8DDR - chains A and D of the 8 polymer chains in the assembly; structure by electron microscopy, 3.20 A resolution.

[Chain A (and D)]
Molecule: Transient receptor potential cation channel, subfamily M, member 3
From: Mus musculus
Notes: chain D of this document is another copy of the same molecule, construct and numbering; everything in this record applies to it too
UniProtKB: Q5F4S7 (Q5F4S7_MOUSE); numbering as in UniProt (aligned over 2-1344)
Sequence (1343 residues; row label = number of the first residue in the row):
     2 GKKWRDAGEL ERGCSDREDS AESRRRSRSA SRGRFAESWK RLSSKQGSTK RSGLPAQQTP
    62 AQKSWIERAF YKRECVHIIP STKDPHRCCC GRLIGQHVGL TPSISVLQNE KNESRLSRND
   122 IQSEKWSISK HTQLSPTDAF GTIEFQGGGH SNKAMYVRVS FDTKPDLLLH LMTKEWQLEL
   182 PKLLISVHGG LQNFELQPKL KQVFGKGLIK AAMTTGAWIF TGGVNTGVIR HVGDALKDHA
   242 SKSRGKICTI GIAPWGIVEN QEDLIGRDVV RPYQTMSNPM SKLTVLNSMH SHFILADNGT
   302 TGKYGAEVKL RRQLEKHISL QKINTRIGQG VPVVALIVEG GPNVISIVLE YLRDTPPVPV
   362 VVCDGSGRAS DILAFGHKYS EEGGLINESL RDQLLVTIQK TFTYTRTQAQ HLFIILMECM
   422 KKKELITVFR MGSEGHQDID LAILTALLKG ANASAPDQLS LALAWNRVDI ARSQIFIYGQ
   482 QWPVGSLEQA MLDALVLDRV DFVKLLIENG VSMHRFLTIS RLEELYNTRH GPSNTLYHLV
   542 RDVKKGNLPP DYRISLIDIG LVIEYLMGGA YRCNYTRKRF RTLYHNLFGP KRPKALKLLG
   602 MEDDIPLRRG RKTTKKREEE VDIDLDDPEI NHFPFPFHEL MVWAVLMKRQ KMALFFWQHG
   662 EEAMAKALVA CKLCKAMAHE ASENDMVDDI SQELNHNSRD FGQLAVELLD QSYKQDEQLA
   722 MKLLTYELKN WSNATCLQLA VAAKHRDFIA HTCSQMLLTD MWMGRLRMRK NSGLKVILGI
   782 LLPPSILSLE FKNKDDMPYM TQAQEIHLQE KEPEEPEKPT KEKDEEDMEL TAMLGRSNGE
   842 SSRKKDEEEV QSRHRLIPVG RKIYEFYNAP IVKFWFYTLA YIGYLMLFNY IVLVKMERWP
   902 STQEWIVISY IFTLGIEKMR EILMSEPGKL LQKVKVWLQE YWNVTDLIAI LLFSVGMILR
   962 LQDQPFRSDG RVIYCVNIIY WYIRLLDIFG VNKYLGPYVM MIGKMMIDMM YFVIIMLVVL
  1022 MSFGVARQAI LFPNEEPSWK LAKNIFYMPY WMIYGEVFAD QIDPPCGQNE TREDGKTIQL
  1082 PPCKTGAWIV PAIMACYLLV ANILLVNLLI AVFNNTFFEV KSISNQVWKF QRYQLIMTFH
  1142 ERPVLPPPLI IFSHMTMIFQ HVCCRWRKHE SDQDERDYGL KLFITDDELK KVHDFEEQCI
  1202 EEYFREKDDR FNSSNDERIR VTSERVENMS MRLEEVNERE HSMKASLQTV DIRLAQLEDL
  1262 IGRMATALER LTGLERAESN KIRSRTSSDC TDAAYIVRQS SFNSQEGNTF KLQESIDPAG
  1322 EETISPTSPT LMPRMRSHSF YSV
Unresolved in the structure: 2-128, 383-396, 589-631, 795-860, 1068-1079, 1165-1176, 1244-1344
Ion coordination: Na+: Gly1056 (shared with 1 residue of chain B; 1 residue of chain C; Gly1056(D) of chain D)
Small-molecule neighbours:
  - 1,2-diacyl-glycerol-3-sn-phosphate (3PH), molecule 1: Glu941, Tyr942, Trp943, Thr946, Ile949, Ala950, Leu953, Val977, Asn978, Ile980, Tyr981, Ile984, Leu987, Val1000, Ile1003, Gly1004, Met1007
  - 1,2-diacyl-glycerol-3-sn-phosphate (3PH), molecule 2: Val1020, Ser1023, Phe1024, Ile1094, Tyr1098, Val1101
  - 9Z9 ((3beta,14beta,17beta,25R)-3-[4-methoxy-3-(methoxymethyl)butoxy]spirost-5-en), molecule 1: Met887, Asn890, Tyr891, Leu894, Tyr983
  - 9Z9, molecule 2: Met1022, Pro1038, Ser1039, Trp1040, Leu1042, Ala1043

[Interface between chain A and chain D]
Residue-residue contacts (83; chain A residue first):
  Tyr479(A) - Asn194(D)  hydrogen bond (side chain-backbone)
  Tyr479(A) - Phe195(D)  hydrogen bond (side chain-backbone)
  Tyr479(A) - Arg231(D)  hydrogen bond
  Gln482(A) - Pro280(D)
  Leu488(A) - Met277(D)  hydrophobic
  Ile508(A) - Gly148(D)
  Ile508(A) - Gly149(D)
  Gly511(A) - Gly148(D)  hydrogen bond (backbone-backbone)
  Gly511(A) - Met277(D)
  Val512(A) - Gly148(D)
  Val512(A) - Met277(D)
  Ser513(A) - Gln147(D)
  Arg516(A) - Gln275(D)
  Asn890(A) - Val1026(D)
  Val893(A) - Ala1030(D)
  Leu894(A) - Gln1029(D)
  Val895(A) - Glu1036(D)
  Lys896(A) - Glu1036(D)  hydrogen bond (backbone-backbone)
  Lys896(A) - Glu1037(D)  salt bridge
  Asp970(A) - Thr1086(D)
  Arg972(A) - Ala1030(D)  hydrogen bond (side chain-backbone)
  Arg972(A) - Phe1033(D)
  Arg972(A) - Pro1034(D)
  Val973(A) - Thr1086(D)
  Cys976(A) - Ala1030(D)  hydrophobic
  Cys976(A) - Ile1031(D)  hydrophobic
  Val977(A) - Ile1090(D)  hydrophobic
  Ile979(A) - Val1026(D)  hydrophobic
  Ile980(A) - Ala1027(D)  hydrophobic
  Tyr983(A) - Val1019(D)
  Tyr983(A) - Met1022(D)  hydrogen bond
  Tyr983(A) - Ser1023(D)
  Tyr983(A) - Val1026(D)
  Phe990(A) - Ile1015(D)  hydrophobic
  Phe990(A) - Val1019(D)  hydrophobic
  Tyr995(A) - Tyr1012(D)
  Leu996(A) - Tyr1012(D)
  Tyr999(A) - Asp1009(D)
  Tyr999(A) - Tyr1012(D)  hydrophobic
  Ile1003(A) - Leu1105(D)  hydrophobic
  Ile1003(A) - Leu1109(D)  hydrophobic
  Met1010(A) - Ile1104(D)  hydrophobic
  Met1010(A) - Leu1105(D)  hydrophobic
  Tyr1048(A) - Pro1092(D)  hydrophobic
  Tyr1051(A) - Ala1096(D)  hydrogen bond (side chain-backbone)
  Tyr1051(A) - Leu1100(D)
  Trp1052(A) - Pro1092(D)
  Trp1052(A) - Met1095(D)  hydrophobic
  Trp1052(A) - Ala1096(D)
  Trp1052(A) - Leu1099(D)  hydrophobic
  Tyr1055(A) - Val1058(D)
  Tyr1055(A) - Leu1100(D)
  Tyr1055(A) - Asn1103(D)
  Glu1057(A) - Val1058(D)
  Glu1057(A) - Ala1060(D)  hydrogen bond (side chain-backbone)
  Leu1110(A) - Ile1104(D)  hydrophobic
  Ile1111(A) - Asn1108(D)
  Phe1114(A) - Asn1108(D)
  Asn1115(A) - Asn1115(D)  hydrogen bond
  Asn1115(A) - Asn1116(D)
  Phe1118(A) - Val1113(D)  hydrophobic
  Phe1118(A) - Asn1116(D)
  Glu1203(A) - Arg245(D)  salt bridge
  Arg1206(A) - Ala241(D)
  Arg1206(A) - Arg245(D)
  Glu1207(A) - Arg245(D)
  Asn1216(A) - Asp1217(D)  hydrogen bond
  Arg1219(A) - Ile1220(D)
  Arg1219(A) - Arg1221(D)
  Thr1223(A) - Ser1224(D)
  Arg1226(A) - Val1227(D)
  Arg1226(A) - Glu1228(D)  salt bridge
  Met1230(A) - Val1227(D)
  Met1230(A) - Met1230(D)  hydrophobic
  Met1230(A) - Ser1231(D)
  Met1230(A) - Leu1234(D)  hydrophobic
  Arg1233(A) - Glu1235(D)  salt bridge
  Arg1233(A) - Asn1238(D)
  Val1237(A) - Asn1238(D)
  Arg1240(A) - Glu1241(D)  salt bridge
  Arg1240(A) - His1242(D)
  Arg1240(A) - Ser1243(D)
  His1242(A) - His1242(D)
Also at the interface, not in a pair above, chain A (63 interface residues in all): Glu509, Asn510, His515, Tyr891, Ser969, Ile984, Leu987, Met1006, Met1007, Gly1056, Phe1059, Ile1220, Val1227, Leu1234
Also at the interface, not in a pair above, chain D (72 interface residues in all): Gly150, Ser242, Ser244, Phe1013, Ile1016, Pro1038, Leu1042, Ile1046, Gly1056, Phe1059, Ile1063, Asp1064, Gly1087, Ile1094, Ala1112

[Overview]
63 residues of chain A and 72 residues of chain D are in contact, with 11 hydrogen bonds and 5 salt bridges.
Among the polar pairs are Lys896(A)-Glu1037(D), Glu1203(A)-Arg245(D) and Arg1226(A)-Glu1228(D). Ligands of
chain A: 1,2-diacyl-glycerol-3-sn-phosphate and compound 9Z9.
Chain A and chain D are both Transient receptor potential cation channel, subfamily M, member 3 (Mus
musculus); the structure, cryo-EM structure of TRPM3 ion channel in the absence of PIP2, was determined by
electron microscopy together with 8DDQ, 8DDS, 8DDT, 8DDU, 8DDV, 8DDW and 4 further entries from the same
study.
